2V71 - chains A and B; structure by X-ray diffraction, 2.24 A resolution.

Chain A (and B):
Molecule: Nuclear distribution protein nude-like 1
Source organism: Rattus norvegicus
Notes: fragment: coiled-coil domain, residues 8-193; chain B of this document is another copy of the same molecule, construct and numbering; everything in this record applies to it too
UniProt: Q78PB6 (NDEL1_RAT); residues 8-193 here = UniProt positions 8-193
Amino-acid sequence (189 residues; each row starts with the number of its first residue):
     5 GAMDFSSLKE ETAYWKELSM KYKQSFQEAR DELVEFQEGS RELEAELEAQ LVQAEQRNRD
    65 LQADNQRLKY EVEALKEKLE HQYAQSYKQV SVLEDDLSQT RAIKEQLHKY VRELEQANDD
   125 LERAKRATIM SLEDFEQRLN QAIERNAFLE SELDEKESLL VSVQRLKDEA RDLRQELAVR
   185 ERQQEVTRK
Disordered / not traced: 5-7, 168-193
Modified residues: Mse7 (selenomethionine); Mse24 (selenomethionine; parent Met); Mse134 (selenomethionine; parent Met)
Differences from the reference sequence: engineered mutation Mse24 (Leu in Q78PB6), Mse134 (Val in Q78PB6)
What the authors report for this chain:
  - self-association interface (contacts with another copy of this molecule); pairs are residue here / residue on that copy: Leu12-Leu12, Thr16-Thr16, Trp19-Trp19, Ser23-Ser23, Tyr26-Tyr26, Phe30-Phe30, Ala33-Ala33, Leu37-Leu37, Phe40-Phe40, Ser44-Ser44, Glu48-Glu48, Leu51-Leu51, Leu55-Leu55 (hydrophobic contact), Ala58-Ala58, Glu59-Arg61 (salt bridge), Asn62-Asn62, Leu65-Leu65, Asn69-Asn69, Leu72-Leu72, Glu75-Lys80 (salt bridge), Val76-Val76 (hydrophobic contact), Leu79-Leu79, Leu83-Leu83 (hydrophobic contact), Leu97-Leu97 (hydrophobic contact), Asp100-Asp100, Arg105-Glu161, Lys108-Asp158, His112-Glu154, Glu117-Arg142, Glu117-Arg149 (salt bridge), Asn122-Asn144, Asp124-Arg142 (salt bridge), Lys129-Glu140
  - contacts within the chain: Glu59-Arg61, Asp68-Arg71, Arg71-Glu75
  - mutagenesis - R130C: abolished binding to Lis1
  - mutagenesis - S102C, Q120C, Q141C, A151C, D158C: unchanged binding to Lis1

Interface between chain A and chain B:
Contacting residue pairs - 89 pairs, chain A then chain B:
  Leu12(A) - Phe9(B)  hydrophobic
  Leu12(A) - Lys13(B)
  Leu12(A) - Thr16(B)
  Lys13(A) - Leu12(B)
  Glu15(A) - Thr16(B)
  Thr16(A) - Glu15(B)
  Thr16(A) - Thr16(B)  hydrogen bond
  Trp19(A) - Trp19(B)
  Trp19(A) - Lys20(B)
  Trp19(A) - Ser23(B)
  Lys20(A) - Trp19(B)
  Ser23(A) - Trp19(B)
  Ser23(A) - Ser23(B)
  Ser23(A) - Tyr26(B)
  Tyr26(A) - Ser23(B)
  Tyr26(A) - Tyr26(B)  hydrophobic
  Tyr26(A) - Lys27(B)
  Lys27(A) - Tyr26(B)  hydrogen bond
  Ser29(A) - Phe30(B)
  Phe30(A) - Tyr26(B)  hydrophobic
  Phe30(A) - Ser29(B)
  Phe30(A) - Phe30(B)
  Ala33(A) - Phe30(B)  hydrophobic
  Ala33(A) - Ala33(B)  hydrophobic
  Glu36(A) - Leu37(B)
  Leu37(A) - Glu36(B)
  Leu37(A) - Leu37(B)  hydrophobic
  Phe40(A) - Leu37(B)  hydrophobic
  Phe40(A) - Phe40(B)  hydrophobic
  Phe40(A) - Gln41(B)
  Gln41(A) - Glu36(B)
  Gln41(A) - Phe40(B)
  Ser44(A) - Phe40(B)
  Arg45(A) - Phe40(B)
  Glu48(A) - Ser44(B)
  Glu48(A) - Leu47(B)
  Glu48(A) - Glu48(B)
  Glu48(A) - Leu51(B)
  Leu51(A) - Leu51(B)  hydrophobic
  Leu51(A) - Leu55(B)  hydrophobic
  Glu52(A) - Leu51(B)
  Gln54(A) - Leu55(B)
  Leu55(A) - Gln54(B)
  Leu55(A) - Leu55(B)  hydrophobic
  Ala58(A) - Ala58(B)  hydrophobic
  Glu59(A) - Arg61(B)  salt bridge
  Asn62(A) - Ala58(B)  hydrogen bond (side chain-backbone)
  Asn62(A) - Arg61(B)
  Asn62(A) - Asn62(B)  hydrogen bond
  Asn62(A) - Leu65(B)
  Leu65(A) - Leu65(B)  hydrophobic
  Leu65(A) - Gln66(B)
  Leu65(A) - Asn69(B)  hydrogen bond (backbone-side chain)
  Gln66(A) - Arg61(B)  hydrogen bond
  Gln66(A) - Leu65(B)
  Asp68(A) - Asn69(B)
  Asn69(A) - Leu65(B)
  Asn69(A) - Asp68(B)
  Asn69(A) - Asn69(B)  hydrogen bond
  Leu72(A) - Asn69(B)
  Leu72(A) - Leu72(B)  hydrophobic
  Leu72(A) - Lys73(B)
  Glu75(A) - Val76(B)
  Glu75(A) - Lys80(B)  salt bridge
  Val76(A) - Leu72(B)  hydrophobic
  Val76(A) - Glu75(B)
  Val76(A) - Val76(B)  hydrophobic
  Val76(A) - Leu79(B)
  Leu79(A) - Lys80(B)
  Lys82(A) - Leu83(B)
  Leu83(A) - Lys82(B)
  Leu83(A) - Leu83(B)
  Gln86(A) - Tyr87(B)
  Tyr87(A) - Lys82(B)
  Tyr87(A) - Gln86(B)
  Ser90(A) - Gln86(B)
  Ser90(A) - Gln93(B)
  Gln93(A) - Ser90(B)  hydrogen bond
  Gln93(A) - Gln93(B)  hydrogen bond
  Gln93(A) - Val94(B)
  Gln93(A) - Leu97(B)
  Val94(A) - Gln93(B)
  Val96(A) - Leu97(B)  hydrophobic
  Leu97(A) - Val96(B)  hydrophobic
  Leu97(A) - Leu97(B)  hydrophobic
  Leu97(A) - Asp100(B)
  Asp100(A) - Asp100(B)
  Tyr114(A) - Tyr114(B)  hydrogen bond
  Leu118(A) - Tyr114(B)
Other interface residues (no listed pair), chain A (51 interface residues in all): Leu22, Arg34, Arg61, Lys73, Lys80
Other interface residues (no listed pair), chain B (51 interface residues in all): Leu22, Arg34, Gln89, Leu118

Overview:
Chain A and chain B each contribute 51 residues to their interface; the contacts include 10 hydrogen bonds and
2 salt bridges. Among the polar pairs are Glu59(A)-Arg61(B), Glu75(A)-Lys80(B) and Thr16(A)-Thr16(B). The
paper reports that R130C of chain A abolishes binding to Lis1; a self-association interface involving
Leu12(A), Thr16(A) and Trp19(A) among others; 6 substitutions were tested in all.
Both chains are Nuclear distribution protein nude-like 1 (Rattus norvegicus). Entry 2V71 (Coiled-coil region
of NudEL) was determined by X-ray diffraction, deposited together with 2V66.
